Entry 4Y71 (X-ray diffraction, 1.80 A resolution); this record covers chains A and B.

== Chain A ==
Molecule: Coagulation factor X
Organism: Homo sapiens
Notes: EC 3.4.21.6
UniProtKB: P00742 (FA10_HUMAN); the construct lacks a stretch of the UniProt sequence and is renumbered around it, so the offset changes along the chain: 16-61 = UniProt 235-280; 62-123 = UniProt 282-343; 124-130 = UniProt 345-351; 131-145 = UniProt 354-368; 4 more segments
Sequence (254 residues; each row starts with the number of its first residue; note: 2 numbers in that range are skipped by the numbering (no residue carries them; nothing is unmodelled there); a row labelled like 131A-131B holds insertion residues (131A, then the next letters in order)):
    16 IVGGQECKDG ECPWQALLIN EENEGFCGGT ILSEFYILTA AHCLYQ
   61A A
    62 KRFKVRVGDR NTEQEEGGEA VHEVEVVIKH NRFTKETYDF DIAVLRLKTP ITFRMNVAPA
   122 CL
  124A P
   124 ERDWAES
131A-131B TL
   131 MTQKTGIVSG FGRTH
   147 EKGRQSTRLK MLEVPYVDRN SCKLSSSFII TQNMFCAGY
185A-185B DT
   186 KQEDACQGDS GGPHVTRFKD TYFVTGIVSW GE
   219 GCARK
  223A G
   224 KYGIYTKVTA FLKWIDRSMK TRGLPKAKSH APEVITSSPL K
Disordered / not traced: 245-264
Disulfide bonds: Cys22-Cys27, Cys42-Cys58, Cys168-Cys182, Cys191-Cys220
Bound ions: Ca2+: Asp70, Asn72, Gln75, Glu80
Ligand contacts: gtc000398 (48W; 6-chloro-N-{(3S)-1-[(2S)-1-(4-methyl-5-oxo-1,4-diazepan-1-yl)-1-oxopropan-2-yl]-2-oxopyrrolidin-3-yl}naphthalene-2-sulf onamide): Lys96, Glu97, Thr98, Tyr99, Phe174, Asp189, Ala190, Cys191, Gln192, Ser195, Val213, Ser214, Trp215, Gly216, Gly219, Cys220, Gly226, Ile227, Tyr228
UniProt features mapped onto this chain:
  - region: Ser252 to Ser261 (O-glycosylated at one site)
  - active site (Charge relay system): His57, Asp102, Ser195

== Chain B ==
Molecule: Coagulation factor X
Organism: Homo sapiens
Notes: EC 3.4.21.6
UniProtKB: P00742 (FA10_HUMAN); residues -82 to 51 here correspond to UniProt positions 46-179 (UniProt number = residue number + 128)
Sequence (134 residues; numbered -82 to 51; the number before each row is that of its first residue; numbers below 1 keep their minus sign (Glu-82 is residue -82)):
   -82 EEMKKGHLER ECMEETCSYE EAREVFEDSD KTNEFWNKYK DGDQCETSPC QNQGKCKDGL
   -22 GEYTCTCLEG FEGKNCELFT RKLCSLDNGD CDQFCHEEQN SVVCSCARGY TLADNGKACI
    38 PTGPYPCGKQ TLER
Disordered / not traced: -82 to -3, 50-51
Disulfide bonds: Cys1-Cys12, Cys8-Cys21, Cys23-Cys36
UniProt features mapped onto this chain:
  - modified residue: Glu-82 (4-carboxyglutamate), Glu-81 (4-carboxyglutamate), Glu-74 (4-carboxyglutamate), Glu-72 (4-carboxyglutamate), Glu-69 (4-carboxyglutamate), Glu-68 (4-carboxyglutamate), Glu-63 (4-carboxyglutamate), Glu-62 (4-carboxyglutamate), Glu-59 (4-carboxyglutamate), Glu-56 (4-carboxyglutamate), Glu-49 (4-carboxyglutamate), Asp-25 (3R: -3-hydroxyaspartate)

== Chain A / chain B interface ==
Cross-chain cystine bridges: Cys122(A)-Cys44(B)
Residue-residue contacts (43):
  Gly25(A) with Gln47(B); Thr48(B), hydrogen bond (backbone-backbone)
  Glu26(A) with Gln47(B), hydrogen bond (backbone-side chain)
  Pro28(A) with Lys46(B); Thr48(B)
  Trp29(A) with Gly45(B); Lys46(B)
  Phe114(A) with Tyr42(B), hydrophobic
  Arg115(A) with Tyr42(B); Thr48(B)
  Met116(A) with Tyr42(B); Thr48(B), hydrogen bond; Leu49(B), hydrophobic
  Asn117(A) with Thr48(B), hydrogen bond (backbone-side chain)
  Ala119(A) with Thr48(B)
  Pro120(A) with Tyr42(B); Cys44(B); Gly45(B), hydrogen bond (backbone-backbone)
  Ala121(A) with Cys44(B); Gly45(B)
  Cys122(A) with Cys44(B), disulfide; Gly45(B), hydrogen bond (side chain-backbone)
  Leu123(A) with Phe11(B)
  Glu124(A) with Phe11(B); His13(B), salt bridge; Ser22(B)
  Pro124A(A) with Phe11(B), hydrophobic
  Trp127(A) with Asn5(B), hydrogen bond; Gln10(B), hydrogen bond (side chain-backbone); Phe11(B), hydrophobic; Cys12(B)
  Phe203(A) with Asn5(B); Asp9(B)
  Lys204(A) with Cys8(B); Asp9(B); Lys46(B)
  Asp205(A) with Gly45(B); Lys46(B), hydrogen bond (backbone-side chain)
  Thr206(A) with Gly45(B); Lys46(B), hydrogen bond
  Tyr207(A) with Gly45(B), hydrogen bond (backbone-backbone); Gln47(B), hydrogen bond
  Phe208(A) with Phe11(B), hydrophobic
Also at the interface, not in a pair above, chain A (26 interface residues in all): Asp24, Val118, Thr131A, Lys243
Also at the interface, not in a pair above, chain B (19 interface residues in all): Ala24, Arg25, Tyr27, Pro43

== Overview ==
Chain A and chain B form an interface of 26 and 19 residues respectively, with 1 disulfide bond, 12 hydrogen
bonds and 1 salt bridge. Among the polar pairs are Glu124(A)-His13(B), Glu26(A)-Gln47(B) and
Met116(A)-Thr48(B). Chain A binds gtc000398.
Here chain A is Coagulation factor X and chain B is Coagulation factor X, both from Homo sapiens. Entry 4Y71
(Factor Xa complex with GTC000398) was determined by X-ray diffraction.
